PDB entry 7NL0 | electron microscopy, 3.50 A resolution | chains C and I of the 10 polymer chains in the assembly

Chain C:
Name: Histone H2A type 1-B/E
From: Homo sapiens
UniProtKB: P04908 (H2A1B_HUMAN); residues 0-129 here correspond to UniProt positions 1-130 (UniProt number = residue number + 1)
Chain sequence (130 residues; row label = number of the first residue in the row; numbering starts at 0):
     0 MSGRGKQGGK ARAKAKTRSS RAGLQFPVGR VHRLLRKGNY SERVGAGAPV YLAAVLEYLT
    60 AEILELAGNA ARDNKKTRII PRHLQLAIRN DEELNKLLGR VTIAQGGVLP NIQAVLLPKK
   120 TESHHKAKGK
Not modelled in the structure: 0-12, 118-129
UniProt features mapped onto this chain:
  - modified residue: Ser1 (N-acetylserine), Arg3 (Citrulline), Lys5 (N6-(2-hydroxyisobutyryl)lysine), Lys9 (N6-(2-hydroxyisobutyryl)lysine), Lys13 (N6-(beta-hydroxybutyryl)lysine), Lys36 (N6-(2-hydroxyisobutyryl)lysine), Lys74 (N6-(2-hydroxyisobutyryl)lysine), Lys75 (N6-(2-hydroxyisobutyryl)lysine), Lys95 (N6-(2-hydroxyisobutyryl)lysine), Gln104 (N5-methylglutamine), Lys118 (N6-(2-hydroxyisobutyryl)lysine), Lys119 (N6-crotonyllysine), Thr120 (Phosphothreonine), Lys125 (N6-crotonyllysine)
  - cross-link (Glycyl lysine isopeptide (Lys-Gly)): Lys13 (interchain with G-Cter in ubiquitin), Lys15 (interchain with G-Cter in ubiquitin), Lys119 (interchain with G-Cter in ubiquitin)

Chain I:
Molecule: 162-nt DNA strand
Sequence (162 nucleotides; numbered -78 to 83; the number before each row is that of its first residue; numbers below 1 keep their minus sign (DA-78 is residue -78)):
   -78 AGTGGTATTA ACATATCCTC AGTGGTGAGT ATTAACATGG AACTTACTCC AACAATACAG
   -18 ATGCTGAATA AATGTAGTCT AAGTGAAGGA AGAAGGAAAG GTGGGAGCTG CCATCACTCA
    42 GAATTGTCCA GCAGGGATTG TGCAAGCTTG TGAATAAAGA CA
Not modelled in the structure: -78 to -60, 72-83

How chain C and chain I interact:
Pairs across the interface - 10 pairs, chain C then chain I:
  Ala14(C) with DA-42(I), phosphate contact
  Lys15(C) with DC-43(I), phosphate contact; DA-42(I), hydrogen bond to the phosphate
  Thr16(C) with DC-43(I), phosphate contact
  Arg17(C) with DC-43(I), salt bridge to the phosphate
  Arg20(C) with DA-42(I), salt bridge to the phosphate
  Gly28(C) with DC-43(I), phosphate contact
  Arg32(C) with DA-44(I), salt bridge to the phosphate
  Arg42(C) with DT-35(I), sugar contact
  Arg77(C) with DG-54(I), hydrogen bond to the phosphate
Interface residues without a listed pair, chain C (11 interface residues in all): Lys13, Arg29
Interface residues without a listed pair, chain I (7 interface residues in all): DT-53, DA-45

Summary:
Chain C and chain I form an interface of 11 and 7 residues respectively; the contacts include 2 hydrogen bonds
and 3 salt bridges. Among the polar pairs are Lys15(C)-DA-42(I), Arg77(C)-DG-54(I) and Arg17(C)-DC-43(I).
Chain C is Histone H2A type 1-B/E (Homo sapiens) and chain I is a 162-nt DNA strand; the structure, Cryo-EM
structure of the Lin28B nucleosome core particle, was determined by electron microscopy.
